Entry 8BPE (electron microscopy, 3.63 A resolution); this record covers chains J and L of the 19 polymer chains in the assembly.

# Chain J
Molecule: Immunoglobulin J chain
From: Homo sapiens
Sequence (159 residues; row label = number of the first residue in the row; numbers below 1 keep their minus sign (Met-22 is residue -22)):
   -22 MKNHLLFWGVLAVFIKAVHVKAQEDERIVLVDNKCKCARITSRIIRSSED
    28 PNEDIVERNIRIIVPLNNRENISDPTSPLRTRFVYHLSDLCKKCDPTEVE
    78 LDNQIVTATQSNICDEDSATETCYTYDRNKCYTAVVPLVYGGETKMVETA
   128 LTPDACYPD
Disordered / not traced: -22 to 2, 69-97, 135-136
Disulfide bonds: Cys12-Cys100, Cys108-Cys133
Covalent attachments: N-acetylglucosamine (NAG) linked to Asn48

# Chain L
Molecule: Immunoglobulin heavy constant mu
From: Homo sapiens
Sequence (348 residues; each row starts with the number of its first residue):
   229 IAELPPKVSVFVPPRDGFFGNPRKSKLICQATGFSPRQIQVSWLREGKQV
   279 GSGVTTDQVQAEAKESGPTTYKVTSTLTIKESDWLGQSMFTCRVDHRGLT
   329 FQQNASSMCVPDQDTAIRVFAIPPSFASIFLTKSTKLTCLVTDLTTYDSV
   379 TISWTRQNGEAVKTHTNISESHPNATFSAVGEASICEDDWNSGERFTCTV
   429 THTDLPSPLKQTISRPKGVALHRPDVYLLPPAREQLNLRESATITCLVTG
   479 FSPADVFVQWMQRGQPLSPEKYVTSAPMPEPQAPGRYFAHSILTVSEEEW
   529 NTGETYTCVVAHEALPNRVTERTVDKSTGKPTLYNVSLVMSDTAGTCY
Disordered / not traced: 229-448
Disulfide bonds: Cys474-Cys536
Covalent attachments: N-acetylglucosamine (NAG) linked to Asn563
Reported in the primary citation:
  - specificity-determining residues: Arg467, Arg514 (proposed by the authors, not directly observed)
  - specificity-determining residues: Arg467, Arg514 (by similarity / conservation)

# Chain J / chain L interface
Disulfides between the chains: Cys14(J)-Cys575(L)
Pairs across the interface (49):
  Lys11(J) - Cys575(L)  hydrogen bond (backbone-side chain)
  Cys14(J) - Cys575(L)  disulfide
  Ile21(J) - Lys554(L)
  Ile21(J) - Ser555(L)
  Arg23(J) - Lys554(L)
  Asn29(J) - Leu464(L)
  Asn29(J) - Arg467(L)
  Asp31(J) - Lys554(L)  salt bridge
  Ile32(J) - Thr560(L)
  Ile32(J) - Leu561(L)  hydrophobic
  Val33(J) - Lys558(L)
  Val33(J) - Pro559(L)  hydrophobic
  Val33(J) - Thr560(L)  hydrogen bond (backbone-side chain)
  Val33(J) - Leu561(L)
  Glu34(J) - Leu561(L)
  Arg35(J) - Pro559(L)
  Arg35(J) - Leu561(L)
  Arg35(J) - Tyr562(L)
  Arg35(J) - Asn563(L)  hydrogen bond (backbone-backbone)
  Asn36(J) - Asn563(L)
  Ile37(J) - Asn563(L)  hydrogen bond (backbone-backbone)
  Ile37(J) - Val564(L)
  Ile37(J) - Ser565(L)  hydrogen bond (backbone-backbone)
  Arg38(J) - Ser565(L)
  Ile39(J) - Leu566(L)
  Ile39(J) - Val567(L)  hydrogen bond (backbone-backbone)
  Ile40(J) - Val567(L)
  Ile40(J) - Ser569(L)
  Ile40(J) - Ala572(L)  hydrophobic
  Val41(J) - Leu566(L)  hydrophobic
  Val41(J) - Val567(L)  hydrogen bond (backbone-backbone)
  Val41(J) - Ser569(L)  hydrogen bond (backbone-backbone)
  Val41(J) - Ala572(L)
  Pro42(J) - Ser569(L)
  Pro42(J) - Ala572(L)  hydrophobic
  Pro42(J) - Gly573(L)
  Leu43(J) - Met568(L)  hydrophobic
  Leu43(J) - Ser569(L)  hydrogen bond (backbone-backbone)
  Leu43(J) - Asp570(L)
  Asn44(J) - Asp570(L)  hydrogen bond (side chain-backbone)
  Asn45(J) - Gly573(L)
  Thr102(J) - Ala572(L)
  Thr102(J) - Gly573(L)
  Thr102(J) - Cys575(L)
  Tyr103(J) - Gly573(L)  hydrogen bond (backbone-backbone)
  Tyr103(J) - Thr574(L)
  Tyr103(J) - Cys575(L)
  Arg105(J) - Thr574(L)
  Arg105(J) - Tyr576(L)
Other interface residues (no listed pair), chain J (25 interface residues in all): Glu30, Asp104
Other interface residues (no listed pair), chain L (25 interface residues in all): Arg461, Asn465, Thr571

# Summary
Chain J and chain L each contribute 25 residues to their interface, with 1 disulfide bond, 11 hydrogen bonds
and 1 salt bridge. Polar pairs include Asp31(J)-Lys554(L), Lys11(J)-Cys575(L) and Val33(J)-Thr560(L).
Covalently linked N-acetylglucosamine: at Asn48(J). Covalently linked N-acetylglucosamine: at Asn563(L). From
the paper: specificity determinants Arg467(L) and Arg514(L).
Chain J is Immunoglobulin J chain and chain L is Immunoglobulin heavy constant mu, both from Homo sapiens; the
structure, 8:1 binding of FcMR on IgM pentameric core, was determined by electron microscopy together with
8BPF and 8BPG from the same study.
